6ADD - chains A and B; structure by X-ray diffraction, 2.30 A resolution.

Chain A (and B):
Name: Amino-acid acetyltransferase
From: Mycobacterium tuberculosis H37Rv
Notes: EC 2.3.1.1; chain B of this document is another copy of the same molecule, construct and numbering; everything in this record applies to it too
UniProtKB: O33289 (ARGA_MYCTU); residues 1-174 here = UniProt positions 1-174
Amino-acid sequence (182 residues; numbered 1 to 182; the number before each row is that of its first residue):
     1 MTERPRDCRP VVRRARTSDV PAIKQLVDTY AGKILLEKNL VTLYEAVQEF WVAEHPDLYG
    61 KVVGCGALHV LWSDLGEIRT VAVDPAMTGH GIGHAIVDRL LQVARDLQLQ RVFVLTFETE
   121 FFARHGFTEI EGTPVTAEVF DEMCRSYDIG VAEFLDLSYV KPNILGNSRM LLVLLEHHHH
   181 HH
Unresolved in the structure: 1-6, 175-182 (chain B: 1-9, 176-182)
Differences from the reference sequence: expression tag (175-182)
Ligand contacts:
  - coenzyme A (COA): Asp7, Tyr30, Ile34, Leu35, Arg79, Thr80, Val81, Ala82, Val83, Thr88, Gly89, His90, Gly91, Ile92, Gly93, His94, Leu115, Thr116, Glu118, Phe121, Phe122, Arg124
  - N-acetyl-L-glutamine (NLQ): Gly32, Lys33, Ile34, Leu35, Leu36, Lys38, Glu77, Arg79, Thr80, Leu115, Glu153, Asn163, Ile164, Asn167

Chain A / chain B interface:
Contacting residue pairs - 49 pairs, chain A then chain B:
  Thr17(A) with Ser73(B), hydrogen bond (side chain-backbone)
  Asn39(A) with Arg145(B)
  Leu40(A) with Trp72(B), hydrophobic; Glu142(B)
  Val41(A) with Leu71(B); Trp72(B); Glu142(B); Met143(B), hydrophobic; Ser146(B)
  Tyr44(A) with Val70(B); Trp72(B), hydrophobic; Ser73(B)
  Glu45(A) with His69(B), salt bridge; Val70(B); Ser146(B), hydrogen bond; Asp148(B); Val151(B)
  Val47(A) with Val70(B), hydrophobic
  Gln48(A) with Glu49(B); Leu68(B), hydrogen bond (side chain-backbone); Val103(B); Leu107(B)
  Glu49(A) with Glu45(B); Gln48(B)
  Leu68(A) with Gln48(B), hydrogen bond (backbone-side chain)
  His69(A) with Glu45(B), salt bridge
  Val70(A) with Tyr44(B); Glu45(B); Val47(B), hydrophobic; Gln48(B)
  Leu71(A) with Val41(B)
  Trp72(A) with Leu40(B), hydrophobic; Val41(B), hydrophobic; Tyr44(B), hydrophobic
  Ser73(A) with Thr17(B), hydrogen bond (backbone-side chain); Tyr44(B)
  Val103(A) with Gln48(B)
  Leu107(A) with Thr17(B); Gln48(B)
  Glu142(A) with Leu40(B); Val41(B)
  Met143(A) with Val41(B), hydrophobic
  Arg145(A) with Asn39(B)
  Ser146(A) with Val41(B); Glu45(B), hydrogen bond
  Tyr147(A) with Ile149(B)
  Asp148(A) with Glu45(B)
  Ile149(A) with Tyr147(B)
  Val151(A) with Glu45(B)
Other interface residues (no listed pair), chain A (28 interface residues in all): Arg16, Thr42, Leu109
Other interface residues (no listed pair), chain B (27 interface residues in all): Gln108, Leu109

In short:
28 residues of chain A face 27 of chain B across their interface, with 6 hydrogen bonds and 2 salt bridges.
Among the polar pairs are Glu45(A)-His69(B), Thr17(A)-Ser73(B) and Glu45(A)-Ser146(B). Bound to chain A:
coenzyme A and N-acetyl-L-glutamine.
Chain A and chain B are both Amino-acid acetyltransferase (Mycobacterium tuberculosis H37Rv); the structure,
The crystal structure of Rv2747 from Mycobacterium tuberculosis in complex with CoA and NLQ, was determined by
X-ray diffraction (same publication as 5YO2).
